7H23 - chains A and B; structure by X-ray diffraction, 1.49 A resolution.

== Chain A ==
Molecule: Serine protease subunit NS2B
Source organism: Zika virus
UniProt: Q32ZE1 (POLG_ZIKV); residues 46-89 here correspond to UniProt positions 1414-1457 (UniProt number = residue number + 1368)
Amino-acid sequence (46 residues; row label = number of the first residue in the row):
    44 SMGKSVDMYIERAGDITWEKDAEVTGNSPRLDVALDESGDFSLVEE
Not modelled in the structure: 44-49, 89
Construct notes: expression tag (44-45)

== Chain B ==
Molecule: Serine protease NS3
Source organism: Zika virus
Notes: EC 3.4.21.91, 3.6.1.15, 3.6.4.13
UniProt: Q32ZE1 (POLG_ZIKV); residues 11-177 here correspond to UniProt positions 1509-1675 (UniProt number = residue number + 1498)
Amino-acid sequence (168 residues; row label = number of the first residue in the row):
    10 MKEVKKGETTDGVYRVMTRRLLGSTQVGVGVMQEGVFHTMWHVTKGAALR
    60 SGEGRLDPYWGDVKQDLVSYCGPWKLDAAWDGLSEVQLLAVPPGERAKNI
   110 QTLPGIFKTKDGDIGAVALDYPAGTSGSPILDKCGRVIGLYGNGVVIKNG
   160 SYVSAITQGKREEETPVE
Not modelled in the structure: 10-15, 172-177
Construct notes: initiating methionine (10); conflict K107 (Arg1605 in Q32ZE1)
Residues lining bound ligands: N-(3-methylpyridin-4-yl)acetamide (WKY): H51, D129, Y130, P131, A132, S135, Y150, G151, Y161
Curated features (UniProtKB/Swiss-Prot):
  - active site (Charge relay system): H51, D75, S135

== Chain A / chain B interface ==
Residue-residue contacts - 95 pairs, chain A then chain B:
  D50(A) with R59(B), salt bridge
  M51(A) with M26(B); V36(B), hydrophobic; V52(B); T53(B); L58(B); R59(B), hydrogen bond (backbone-backbone)
  Y52(A) with R24(B); V25(B); M26(B), hydrogen bond (backbone-backbone); R28(B), hydrogen bond; S33(B), hydrogen bond; R59(B)
  I53(A) with Y23(B), hydrophobic; R24(B); M41(B), hydrophobic; F46(B), hydrophobic; R59(B), hydrogen bond (backbone-backbone); S60(B); L65(B), hydrophobic
  E54(A) with Y23(B); R24(B), hydrogen bond (backbone-backbone)
  R55(A) with E17(B); D20(B), hydrogen bond (side chain-backbone); G21(B); V22(B); Y23(B)
  A56(A) with V22(B), hydrogen bond (backbone-backbone); V100(B), hydrophobic; A106(B)
  G57(A) with G21(B); V22(B), hydrogen bond (backbone-backbone)
  D58(A) with L98(B)
  I59(A) with G21(B); V22(B); V40(B), hydrophobic; L98(B), hydrophobic; L140(B), hydrophobic; G144(B); V146(B), hydrophobic
  T60(A) with N108(B), hydrogen bond (backbone-side chain); L140(B)
  W61(A) with E94(B); V95(B); Q96(B); Q110(B); L140(B); D141(B); K142(B)
  E62(A) with Q96(B), hydrogen bond (backbone-side chain); N108(B)
  A65(A) with Q96(B); N108(B)
  E66(A) with I109(B); Q110(B), hydrogen bond (backbone-backbone)
  V67(A) with E94(B); Q110(B)
  T68(A) with I109(B); Q110(B), hydrogen bond (backbone-backbone); T111(B), hydrogen bond (backbone-side chain); L128(B)
  G69(A) with T111(B); A127(B)
  N70(A) with L112(B); A127(B)
  S71(A) with L112(B), hydrogen bond (side chain-backbone); P113(B); G114(B)
  P72(A) with G114(B); I115(B), hydrogen bond (backbone-backbone); A127(B); V162(B), hydrophobic
  R73(A) with I115(B)
  L74(A) with I115(B), hydrogen bond (backbone-backbone); F116(B); K117(B), hydrogen bond (backbone-backbone); I156(B), hydrophobic
  D75(A) with K117(B)
  V76(A) with F116(B), hydrophobic; K117(B), hydrogen bond (backbone-backbone); T118(B)
  L78(A) with K73(B)
  D79(A) with K73(B)
  E80(A) with K73(B)
  S81(A) with V72(B)
  G82(A) with V72(B); K73(B); N152(B), hydrogen bond (backbone-side chain)
  F84(A) with F116(B), hydrophobic; N152(B); G153(B); V154(B); A164(B), hydrophobic
  L86(A) with V154(B), hydrophobic
  E88(A) with K157(B)
Interface residues without a listed pair, chain A (35 interface residues in all): K63, S85
Interface residues without a listed pair, chain B (59 interface residues in all): T19, T27, A57, I123, P138, V155

== In short ==
35 residues of chain A and 59 residues of chain B are in contact; the contacts include 20 hydrogen bonds and 1
salt bridge. Among the polar pairs are D50(A)-R59(B), Y52(A)-R28(B) and Y52(A)-S33(B). Bound to chain B:
N-(3-methylpyridin-4-yl)acetamide.
Chain A is Serine protease subunit NS2B and chain B is Serine protease NS3, both from Zika virus; the
structure, PanDDA analysis group deposition -- Crystal Structure of ZIKV NS2B-NS3 protease in complex with
Z1148747945, was determined by X-ray diffraction.
